6SS2 - chains AAA and HHH of the 3 polymer chains in the assembly; structure by X-ray diffraction, 2.40 A resolution.

== Chain AAA ==
Protein: Arginase-2, mitochondrial
From: Homo sapiens
Notes: EC 3.5.3.1
UniProtKB: P78540 (ARGI2_HUMAN); residues 23-354 here = UniProt positions 23-354
Chain sequence (339 residues; numbered 22 to 360; the number before each row is that of its first residue):
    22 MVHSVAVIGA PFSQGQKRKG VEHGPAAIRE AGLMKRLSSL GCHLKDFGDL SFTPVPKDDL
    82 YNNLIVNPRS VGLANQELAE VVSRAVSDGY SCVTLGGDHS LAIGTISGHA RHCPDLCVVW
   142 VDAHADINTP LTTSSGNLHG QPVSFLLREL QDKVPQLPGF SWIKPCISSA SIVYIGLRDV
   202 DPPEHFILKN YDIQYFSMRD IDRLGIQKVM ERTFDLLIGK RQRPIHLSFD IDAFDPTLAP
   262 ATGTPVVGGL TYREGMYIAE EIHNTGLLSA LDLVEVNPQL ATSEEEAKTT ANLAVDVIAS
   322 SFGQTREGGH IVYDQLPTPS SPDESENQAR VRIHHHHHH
Disordered / not traced: 342-360
Modified positions: Cys134 (S-hydroxycysteine; CSO)
Differences from the reference sequence: initiating methionine (22); expression tag (355-360)
UniProt features mapped onto this chain:
  - binding site (Mn(2+)): His120, Asp143, His145, Asp147, Asp251, Asp253
  - binding site (substrate): His145 to Asn149, Ser156 to Asn158, Asp202, Thr265, Glu296
Reported in the primary citation:
  - conformationally variable residues (loop rearrangement, side-chain flip): Phe33 to Lys40, Leu71 to Asn88, Pro151 to Asn158
  - contacts within the chain: Arg39-Thr265 (hydrogen bond), Arg39-His160 (cation-pi contact)
  - catalytic residues: His160 (citing earlier work)

== Chain HHH ==
Protein: Fab C0021158 heavy chain (IgG1)
From: Homo sapiens
Notes: antibody fragment or engineered binder
Chain sequence (233 residues; numbered -3 to 222 plus 7 insertion-coded residues; the number before each row is that of its first residue; a row labelled like 82A-82C holds insertion residues (82A, then the next letters in order); numbers below 1 keep their minus sign (Gly-3 is residue -3)):
    -3 GAHSEVQLLE SGGGLVQPGG SLRLSCAASG FTFRYEVAAW VRQAPGKGLE WVSAIS
   52A G
    53 PIPKGYYADS VKGRFTISRD NSKNTLYLQM
82A-82C NSL
    83 RAEDTAVYYC ARLRADLG
100A-100C LYM
   101 DLWGRGTLVT VSSASTKGPS VFPLAPSSKS TSGGTAALGC LVKDYFPEPV TVSWNSGALT
   161 SGVHTFPAVL QSSGLYSLSS VVTVPSSSLG TQTYICNVNH KPSNTKVDKR VEPKSCDKTH
   221 AA
Disordered / not traced: -3 to 0, 216-222
Disulfides: Cys22-Cys92, Cys140-Cys196

== Chain AAA / chain HHH interface ==
Contacting residue pairs (28; chain AAA residue first):
  Gln37(AAA) - Ala97(HHH)
  Gln37(AAA) - Asp98(HHH)  hydrogen bond (side chain-backbone)
  Lys38(AAA) - Ala97(HHH)  hydrogen bond (backbone-backbone)
  Lys38(AAA) - Asp98(HHH)
  Glu43(AAA) - Pro53(HHH)
  His44(AAA) - Arg30(HHH)
  His44(AAA) - Tyr31(HHH)
  His44(AAA) - Gly52A(HHH)
  His44(AAA) - Pro53(HHH)
  Glu51(AAA) - Arg30(HHH)  salt bridge
  Asp79(AAA) - Lys56(HHH)  salt bridge
  Asp80(AAA) - Tyr58(HHH)
  Leu81(AAA) - Trp47(HHH)  hydrophobic
  Leu81(AAA) - Ala50(HHH)  hydrophobic
  Leu81(AAA) - Tyr58(HHH)  hydrophobic
  Leu81(AAA) - Leu95(HHH)  hydrophobic
  Asn84(AAA) - Lys56(HHH)  hydrogen bond
  Asn84(AAA) - Tyr58(HHH)  hydrogen bond
  Leu85(AAA) - Val33(HHH)  hydrophobic
  Leu85(AAA) - Leu95(HHH)  hydrophobic
  Leu85(AAA) - Ala97(HHH)
  Leu85(AAA) - Leu100A(HHH)  hydrophobic
  Ile86(AAA) - Leu99(HHH)
  Ile86(AAA) - Gly100(HHH)
  Ile86(AAA) - Leu100A(HHH)  hydrophobic
  Pro299(AAA) - Tyr31(HHH)  hydrophobic
  Gln300(AAA) - Tyr31(HHH)
  Gln300(AAA) - Glu32(HHH)  hydrogen bond
Other interface residues (no listed pair), chain AAA (21 interface residues in all): Pro32, Lys40, Gly41, Ala47, Phe73, Thr74, Pro75, Tyr82
Other interface residues (no listed pair), chain HHH (18 interface residues in all): Ser52, Arg96
Interface features reported in the paper:
  - epitope / paratope residues, chain AAA: Gln37(AAA), Asp79(AAA), Leu81(AAA), Pro299(AAA)

== Overview ==
The interface between chain AAA and chain HHH involves 21 residues on one side and 18 on the other; the
contacts include 5 hydrogen bonds and 2 salt bridges. Polar pairs include Glu51(AAA)-Arg30(HHH),
Asp79(AAA)-Lys56(HHH) and Gln37(AAA)-Asp98(HHH). The paper reports the catalytic residue His160(AAA);
epitope/paratope residues Gln37(AAA), Asp79(AAA) and Leu81(AAA) among others.
Here chain AAA is Arginase-2, mitochondrial and chain HHH is Fab C0021158 heavy chain (IgG1), both from Homo
sapiens. Entry 6SS2 (Structure of arginase-2 in complex with the inhibitory human antigen-binding fragment Fab
C0021158) was determined by X-ray diffraction (same publication as 6SRV, 6SRX and 6TUL).
